3FY2 - chains A and B; structure by X-ray diffraction, 1.80 A resolution.

[Chain A]
Name: Ephrin type-A receptor 3
Organism: Homo sapiens
Notes: EC 2.7.10.1; fragment: Juxtamembrane segment and kinase domain: residues 577-947
Reference sequence: P29320 (EPHA3_HUMAN); numbering as in UniProt (aligned over 577-947)
Amino-acid sequence (371 residues; each row starts with the number of its first residue):
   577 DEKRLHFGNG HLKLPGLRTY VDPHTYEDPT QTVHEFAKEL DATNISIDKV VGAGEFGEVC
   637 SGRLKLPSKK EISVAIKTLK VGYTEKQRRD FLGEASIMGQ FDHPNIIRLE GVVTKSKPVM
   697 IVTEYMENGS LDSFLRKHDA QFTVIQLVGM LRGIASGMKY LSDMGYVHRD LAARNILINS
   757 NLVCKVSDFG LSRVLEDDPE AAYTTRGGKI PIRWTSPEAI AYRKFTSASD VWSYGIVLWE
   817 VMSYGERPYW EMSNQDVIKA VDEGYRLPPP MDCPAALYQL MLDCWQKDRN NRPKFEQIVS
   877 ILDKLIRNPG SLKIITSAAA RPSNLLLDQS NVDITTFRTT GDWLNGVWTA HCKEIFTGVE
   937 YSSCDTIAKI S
Disordered / not traced: 577-606, 774-783, 893-895, 905-947
Differences from the reference sequence: engineered mutation Thr608 (Ala in P29320)
Curated features (UniProtKB/Swiss-Prot):
  - active site: Asp746 (Proton acceptor)
  - binding site (ATP): Gly628 to Gly633, Lys653, Glu700 to Ser706, Arg750, Asn751
  - modified residue (Phosphotyrosine): Tyr596, Tyr602, Tyr701, Tyr779, Tyr937
  - natural variant: Ile621 (I621L: In a colorectal cancer sample), Thr660 (T660K: In a lung carcinoma sample), Gly766 (G766E: In a lung adenocarcinoma sample), Asp806 (D806N: In a colorectal cancer sample), Thr933 (T933M: In a lung carcinoma sample)
  - mutagenesis: Tyr596 (Y596F: 10-fold suppression of kinase activity; when associated with F-602. Full kinase activity; when associated with F-602 and F-742. Full kinase activity; when associated with F-602 and A-768), Tyr602 (Y602F: 10-fold suppression of kinase activity; when associated with F-596. Full kinase activity; when associated with F-596 and F-742. Full kinase activity; when associated with F-596 and A-768), Tyr742 (Y742F: Full kinase activity; when associated with F-596 and F-602), Ser768 (S768A: Full kinase activity; when associated with F-596 and F-602)
Reported in the primary citation:
  - conformationally variable residues (side-chain flip): Arg712, Lys785, Arg823, Glu827 to Asn830
  - mutagenesis - N830A (5-fold): decreased binding to peptide substrate (chain B)
  - mutagenesis - K785E: decreased catalytic activity with peptide substrate (chain B)
  - mutagenesis - N830A (56-fold): decreased catalytic activity
  - specificity-determining residues: Arg782 (proposed by the authors, not directly observed)

[Chain B]
Name: peptide substrate
Amino-acid sequence (10 residues; numbered -5 to 4; the number before each row is that of its first residue; numbers below 1 keep their minus sign (Lys-5 is residue -5)):
    -5 KQWDNYEFIW
Disordered / not traced: -5 to -4

[How chain A and chain B interact]
Residue-residue contacts - 22 pairs, chain A then chain B:
  Asp746(A) - Tyr0(B)  hydrogen bond
  Arg750(A) - Asn-1(B)
  Arg750(A) - Tyr0(B)  hydrogen bond
  Asn751(A) - Tyr0(B)
  Gly784(A) - Phe2(B)
  Lys785(A) - Tyr0(B)
  Lys785(A) - Glu1(B)
  Lys785(A) - Phe2(B)
  Ile786(A) - Asn-1(B)
  Ile786(A) - Tyr0(B)
  Ile786(A) - Glu1(B)  hydrogen bond (backbone-backbone)
  Pro787(A) - Asn-1(B)
  Pro787(A) - Tyr0(B)
  Ile788(A) - Asn-1(B)
  Ile788(A) - Glu1(B)
  Ile788(A) - Phe2(B)
  Trp790(A) - Asn-1(B)
  Ile796(A) - Ile3(B)
  Arg823(A) - Asp-2(B)  hydrogen bond (side chain-backbone)
  Arg823(A) - Asn-1(B)  hydrogen bond
  Asn830(A) - Glu1(B)
  Ile834(A) - Ile3(B)  hydrophobic
Other interface residues (no listed pair), chain A (14 interface residues in all): Leu767
Interface features reported in the paper:
  - interface residues, chain A: Lys785(A)

[In short]
14 residues of chain A and 6 residues of chain B are in contact; the contacts include 5 hydrogen bonds. Polar
contacts include Asp746(A)-Tyr0(B), Arg750(A)-Tyr0(B) and Arg823(A)-Asp-2(B). The paper reports that N830A of
chain A reduces binding to peptide substrate (chain B); the interface residue Lys785(A).
Here chain A is Ephrin type-A receptor 3 (Homo sapiens) and chain B is peptide substrate. Entry 3FY2 (Human
EphA3 Kinase and Juxtamembrane Region Bound to Substrate KQWDNYEFIW) was determined by X-ray diffraction,
deposited together with 3FXX.
